Entry 2BNY (X-ray diffraction, 3.00 A resolution); this record covers chains A and C of the 5 polymer chains in the assembly.

[Chain A (and C)]
Molecule: MS2 coat protein
Organism: Enterobacterio phage MS2
Notes: chain C of this document is another copy of the same molecule, construct and numbering; everything in this record applies to it too
Reference sequence: P03612 (COAT_BPMS2); residue numbers follow UniProt; this construct covers 1-129
Amino-acid sequence (129 residues; numbered 1 to 129; the number before each row is that of its first residue):
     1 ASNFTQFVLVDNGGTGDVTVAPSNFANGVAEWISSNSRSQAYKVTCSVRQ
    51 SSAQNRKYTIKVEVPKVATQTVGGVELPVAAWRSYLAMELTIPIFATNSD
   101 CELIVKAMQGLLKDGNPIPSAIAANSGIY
Construct notes: engineered mutation Ala87 (Asn in P03612)
What the authors report for this chain:
  - specificity-determining residues: Glu89 (proposed by the authors, not directly observed)

[Interface between chain A and chain C]
Pairs across the interface (18):
  Ser2(A) with Ala1(C), hydrogen bond (side chain-backbone)
  Phe4(A) with Ala1(C), hydrogen bond (backbone-backbone)
  Thr5(A) with Ala1(C)
  Pro22(A) with Ala1(C), hydrophobic
  Ala26(A) with Phe25(C), hydrophobic; Gly28(C)
  Asn27(A) with Asn27(C); Gly28(C)
  Ser35(A) with Asn98(C)
  Asn36(A) with Asn98(C)
  Ser37(A) with Ile94(C); Phe95(C); Ala96(C)
  Arg38(A) with Arg56(C); Ile94(C), hydrogen bond (backbone-backbone)
  Ser39(A) with Ile94(C), hydrogen bond (backbone-backbone); Phe95(C)
  Pro78(A) with Phe95(C)
Also at the interface, not in a pair above, chain A (14 interface residues in all): Phe25, Leu77
Also at the interface, not in a pair above, chain C (10 interface residues in all): Thr97

[In short]
Chain A and chain C form an interface of 14 and 10 residues respectively, with 4 hydrogen bonds. Among the
polar pairs are Ser2(A)-Ala1(C), Phe4(A)-Ala1(C) and Arg38(A)-Ile94(C). The paper reports the specificity
determinant Glu89(A).
Both chains are MS2 coat protein (Enterobacterio phage MS2). Entry 2BNY (MS2 (N87A mutant) - RNA hairpin
complex) was determined by X-ray diffraction, deposited together with 1ZSE, 2B2D, 2B2E, 2B2G, 2BQ5 and 2BS1.
